Entry 4EN2 (X-ray diffraction, 2.58 A resolution); this record covers chains C and D of the 3 polymer chains in the assembly.

[Chain C]
Name: Protein Nef
Source organism: Human immunodeficiency virus 1
Reference sequence: Q90VU7 (Q90VU7_9HIV1); residues 1-206 here = UniProt positions 1-206
Chain sequence (206 residues; row label = number of the first residue in the row):
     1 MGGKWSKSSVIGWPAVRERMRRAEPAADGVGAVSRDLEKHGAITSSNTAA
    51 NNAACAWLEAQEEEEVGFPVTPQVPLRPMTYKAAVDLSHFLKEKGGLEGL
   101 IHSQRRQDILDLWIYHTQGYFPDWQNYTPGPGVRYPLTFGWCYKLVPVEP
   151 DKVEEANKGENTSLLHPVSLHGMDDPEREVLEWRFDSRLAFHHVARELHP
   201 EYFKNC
Not modelled in the structure: 1-8, 25-56, 149-178, 204-206
What the authors report for this chain:
  - mutagenesis - D123G: abolished localization to MHC-I (citing earlier work)
  - mutagenesis - W13A, M20A, Y202A/F203A, Y202A: abolished binding to AP-1 complex subunit mu-1
  - mutagenesis - Y202A/F203A: abolished localization to cell surface MHC-I
  - mutagenesis - W13A, M20A: abolished localization to MHC-I
  - mutagenesis - W13A, Y202A, F203A: decreased binding to AP-1 complex subunit mu-1

[Chain D]
Name: MHC-I
Source organism: Homo sapiens
Notes: fragment: cytoplasmic domain
Chain sequence (28 residues; row label = number of the first residue in the row):
   314 DRKGGSYSQAAGSDSAQGSDVSLTACKV
Not modelled in the structure: 314-318, 331-341
What the authors report for this chain:
  - mutagenesis - D327A: abolished localization to MHC-I (citing earlier work)

[How chain C and chain D interact]
Residue-residue contacts - 21 pairs, chain C then chain D:
  Pro72(C) - Ser319(D)
  Pro72(C) - Tyr320(D)
  Pro72(C) - Ser321(D)
  Gln73(C) - Ser319(D)  hydrogen bond
  Gln73(C) - Tyr320(D)
  Gln73(C) - Ser321(D)  hydrogen bond (backbone-side chain)
  Val74(C) - Ser321(D)  hydrogen bond (backbone-side chain)
  Pro75(C) - Ser321(D)
  Pro75(C) - Gln322(D)
  Arg77(C) - Ala324(D)
  Pro78(C) - Ala324(D)
  Pro78(C) - Ser326(D)
  Pro78(C) - Ser328(D)
  Pro78(C) - Ala329(D)  hydrophobic
  Met79(C) - Ser328(D)
  Met79(C) - Ala329(D)  hydrogen bond (backbone-backbone)
  Thr80(C) - Ser328(D)
  Leu137(C) - Gln330(D)
  Thr138(C) - Ala329(D)  hydrogen bond (side chain-backbone)
  Tyr202(C) - Gln330(D)
  Phe203(C) - Gln330(D)
Also at the interface, not in a pair above, chain C (15 interface residues in all): Leu76, Asp123, Trp124
Also at the interface, not in a pair above, chain D (10 interface residues in all): Asp327

[In short]
The interface between chain C and chain D involves 15 residues on one side and 10 on the other; the contacts
include 5 hydrogen bonds. Among the polar pairs are Gln73(C)-Ser319(D), Gln73(C)-Ser321(D) and
Val74(C)-Ser321(D). From the paper: W13A, M20A and Y202A/F203A of chain C, among others, abolish binding to
AP-1 complex subunit mu-1; D123G, W13A and M20A of chain C abolish localization to MHC-I.
Chain C is Protein Nef (Human immunodeficiency virus 1) and chain D is MHC-I (Homo sapiens); the structure,
HIV-1 Nef in complex with MHC-I cytoplasmic domain and Mu1 adaptin subunit of AP1 adaptor (second ..., was
determined by X-ray diffraction together with 4EMZ from the same study.
